PDB entry 7Z73 | X-ray diffraction, 2.27 A resolution | chains A and D of the 6 polymer chains in the assembly

== Chain A (and D) ==
Name: Isoform 2 of Tumor protein 63
From: Homo sapiens
Notes: chain D of this document is another copy of the same molecule, construct and numbering; everything in this record applies to it too
UniProtKB: Q9H3D4 (P63_HUMAN), isoform Q9H3D4-2; residues 358-416 here correspond to UniProt positions 303-361 (UniProt number = residue number - 55)
Sequence (61 residues; each row starts with the number of its first residue):
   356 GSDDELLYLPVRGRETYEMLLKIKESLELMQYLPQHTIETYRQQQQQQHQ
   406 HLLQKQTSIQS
Unresolved in the structure: 356-358, 407-416 (chain D: 356-359, 403-416)
Sequence notes: expression tag (356-357)

== How chain A and chain D interact ==
Pairs across the interface (7; chain A residue first):
  R367(A) - Y396(D)
  R367(A) - Q400(D)
  M374(A) - M374(D)
  M374(A) - K377(D)
  M374(A) - I378(D)  hydrophobic
  K377(A) - E370(D)  salt bridge
  I378(A) - I378(D)  hydrophobic

== In short ==
4 residues of chain A face 6 of chain D across their interface, with 1 salt bridge. The salt-bridged pair is
K377(A)-E370(D).
Chain A and chain D are both Isoform 2 of Tumor protein 63 (Homo sapiens); the structure, Crystal structure of
p63 tetramerization domain in complex with darpin 8F1, was determined by X-ray diffraction (same publication
as 7Z71, 7Z72 and 7Z7E).
